Entry 8D43 (electron microscopy, 2.88 A resolution); this record covers chains A and B.

# Chain A
Name: Neutral alpha-glucosidase AB
From: Homo sapiens
Notes: EC 3.2.1.207
UniProt: Q14697 (GANAB_HUMAN); numbering as in UniProt (aligned over 1-944)
Chain sequence (944 residues; numbered 1 to 944; the number before each row is that of its first residue):
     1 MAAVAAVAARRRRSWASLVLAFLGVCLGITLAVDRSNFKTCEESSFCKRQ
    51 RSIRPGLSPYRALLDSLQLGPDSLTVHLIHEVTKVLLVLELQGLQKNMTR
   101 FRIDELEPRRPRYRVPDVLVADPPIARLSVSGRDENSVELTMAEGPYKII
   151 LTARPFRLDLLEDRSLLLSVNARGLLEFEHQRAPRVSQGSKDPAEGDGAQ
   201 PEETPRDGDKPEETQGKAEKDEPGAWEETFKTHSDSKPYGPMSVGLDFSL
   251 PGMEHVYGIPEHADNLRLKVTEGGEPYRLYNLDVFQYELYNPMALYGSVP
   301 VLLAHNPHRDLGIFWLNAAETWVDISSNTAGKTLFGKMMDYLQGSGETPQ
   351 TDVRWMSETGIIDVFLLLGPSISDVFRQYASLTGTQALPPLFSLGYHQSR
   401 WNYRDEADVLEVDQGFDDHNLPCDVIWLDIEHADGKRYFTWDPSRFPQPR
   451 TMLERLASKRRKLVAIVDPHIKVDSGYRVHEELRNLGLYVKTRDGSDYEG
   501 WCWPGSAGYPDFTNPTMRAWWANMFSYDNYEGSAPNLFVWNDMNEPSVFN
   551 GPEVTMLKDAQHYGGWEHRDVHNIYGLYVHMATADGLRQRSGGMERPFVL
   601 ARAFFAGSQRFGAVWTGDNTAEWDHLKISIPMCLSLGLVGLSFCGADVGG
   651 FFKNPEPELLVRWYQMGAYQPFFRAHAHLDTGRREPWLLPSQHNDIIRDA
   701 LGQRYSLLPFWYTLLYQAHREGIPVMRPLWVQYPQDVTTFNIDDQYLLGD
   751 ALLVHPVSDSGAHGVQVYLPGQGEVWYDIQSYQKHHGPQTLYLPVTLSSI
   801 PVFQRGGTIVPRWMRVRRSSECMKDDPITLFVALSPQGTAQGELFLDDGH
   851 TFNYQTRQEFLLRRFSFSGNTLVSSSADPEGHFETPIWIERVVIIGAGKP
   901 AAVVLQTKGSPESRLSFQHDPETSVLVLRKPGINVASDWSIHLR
Not modelled in the structure: 1-32, 187-220, 330-345
Disulfides: Cys41-Cys47, Cys633-Cys644
Glycans and other covalent adducts: N-acetylglucosamine (NAG) linked to Asn97
Curated features (UniProtKB/Swiss-Prot):
  - active site: Asp542 (Nucleophile), Asp618 (Proton donor)
  - binding site (substrate): Asp283, Asp429, Arg602, His676
  - modified residue: Ser52 (Phosphoserine)
  - glycosylation: Asn97 (N-linked (GlcNAc...) asparagine)

# Chain B
Name: Glucosidase 2 subunit beta
From: Homo sapiens
UniProt: P14314 (GLU2B_HUMAN); residues 1-528 here = UniProt positions 1-528
Chain sequence (528 residues; each row starts with the number of its first residue):
     1 MLLPLLLLLPMCWAVEVKRPRGVSLTNHHFYDESKPFTCLDGSATIPFDQ
    51 VNDDYCDCKDGSDEPGTAACPNGSFHCTNTGYKPLYIPSNRVNDGVCDCC
   101 DGTDEYNSGVICENTCKEKGRKERESLQQMAEVTREGFRLKKILIEDWKK
   151 AREEKQKKLIELQAGKKSLEDQVEMLRTVKEEAEKPEREAKEQHQKLWEE
   201 QLAAAKAQQEQELAADAFKELDDDMDGTVSVTELQTHPELDTDGDGALSE
   251 AEAQALLSGDTQTDATSFYDRVWAAIRDKYRSEALPTDLPAPSAPDLTEP
   301 KEEQPPVPSSPTEEEEEEEEEEEEEAEEEEEEEDSEEAPPPLSPPQPASP
   351 AEEDKMPPYDEQTQAFIDAAQEARNKFEEAERSLKDMEESIRNLEQEISF
   401 DFGPNGEFAYLYSQCYELTTNEYVYRLCPFKLVSQKPKLGGSPTSLGTWG
   451 SWIGPDHDKFSAMKYEQGTGCWQGPNRSTTVRLLCGKETMVTSTTEPSRC
   501 EYLMELMTPAACPEPPPEAPTEDDHDEL
Not modelled in the structure: 1-17, 118-528
Disulfides: Cys77-Cys99, Cys97-Cys112
Ion coordination: Ca2+ site 1: Gln50, Asp53, Tyr55, Asp63, Glu64; Ca2+ site 2: Arg91, Asp94, Val96, Asp98, Asp104, Glu105
Curated features (UniProtKB/Swiss-Prot):
  - motif: His525 to Leu528 (Prevents secretion from ER)
  - binding site (substrate): Asp49, Asp53
  - binding site (Ca(2+)): Gln50, Asp53, Tyr55, Asp57, Asp63, Glu64, Arg91, Asp94, Val96, Asp98, Asp104, Glu105, Asp222, Asp224, Asp226, Thr228, Glu233
  - modified residue: Ser24 (Phosphoserine), Ser89 (Phosphoserine), Lys166 (N6-succinyllysine), Ser168 (Phosphoserine), Ser383 (Phosphoserine), Ser390 (Phosphoserine), Ser434 (Phosphoserine)
  - glycosylation (N-linked (GlcNAc...) asparagine): Asn72, Asn476

# Interface between chain A and chain B
Contacting residue pairs (31):
  Asp417(A) - Arg91(B)  salt bridge
  Asn420(A) - Pro88(B)
  Asn420(A) - Arg91(B)  hydrogen bond
  Ser458(A) - Val96(B)
  Arg460(A) - Asp94(B)  hydrogen bond (side chain-backbone)
  Arg460(A) - Val96(B)
  Arg815(A) - Asp54(B)  salt bridge
  Arg815(A) - Ala68(B)
  Arg815(A) - Ala69(B)
  Val816(A) - Asn90(B)
  Arg817(A) - Ala68(B)
  Arg817(A) - Asn90(B)  hydrogen bond (side chain-backbone)
  Arg817(A) - Val92(B)  hydrogen bond (side chain-backbone)
  Arg817(A) - Asn93(B)
  Arg817(A) - Asp94(B)
  Arg818(A) - Arg91(B)
  Arg818(A) - Asp94(B)  salt bridge
  Arg818(A) - Val96(B)
  Arg818(A) - Asp98(B)  salt bridge
  Cys822(A) - Asn93(B)  hydrogen bond (side chain-backbone)
  Cys822(A) - Asp94(B)
  Trp888(A) - Asp54(B)
  Glu890(A) - Tyr55(B)
  Arg891(A) - Tyr55(B)  hydrogen bond
  Val927(A) - Tyr55(B)
  Arg929(A) - Gln50(B)
  Arg929(A) - Asp53(B)  salt bridge
  Arg929(A) - Tyr55(B)
  Arg929(A) - Asp57(B)  salt bridge
  Lys930(A) - Asp53(B)  salt bridge
  Lys930(A) - Tyr55(B)
Also at the interface, not in a pair above, chain A (17 interface residues in all): Lys459, Gln918
Also at the interface, not in a pair above, chain B (16 interface residues in all): Gly95

# Overview
The interface between chain A and chain B involves 17 residues on one side and 16 on the other; the contacts
include 6 hydrogen bonds and 7 salt bridges. Polar pairs include Asp417(A)-Arg91(B), Arg815(A)-Asp54(B) and
Arg818(A)-Asp94(B). Covalently linked N-acetylglucosamine: at Asn97(A).
Chain A is Neutral alpha-glucosidase AB and chain B is Glucosidase 2 subunit beta, both from Homo sapiens; the
structure, Cryo-EM structure of human Kidney Glucosidase II, was determined by electron microscopy.
